PDB entry 1O3S | X-ray diffraction, 3.00 A resolution | chains B and A of the 3 polymer chains in the assembly

[Chain B]
Molecule: 11-nt DNA strand
Sequence (11 nucleotides; numbered -2 to 9; 1 number in that range is skipped by the numbering (no residue carries it; nothing is unmodelled there); the number before each row is that of its first residue; numbers below 1 keep their minus sign (DA-2 is residue -2)):
    -2 AA
     1 AAATGCGAT

[Chain A]
Molecule: Catabolite gene activator protein
From: Escherichia coli
UniProt: P0ACJ8 (CRP_ECOLI); residues 8-207 here correspond to UniProt positions 9-208 (UniProt number = residue number + 1)
Amino-acid sequence (200 residues; row label = number of the first residue in the row):
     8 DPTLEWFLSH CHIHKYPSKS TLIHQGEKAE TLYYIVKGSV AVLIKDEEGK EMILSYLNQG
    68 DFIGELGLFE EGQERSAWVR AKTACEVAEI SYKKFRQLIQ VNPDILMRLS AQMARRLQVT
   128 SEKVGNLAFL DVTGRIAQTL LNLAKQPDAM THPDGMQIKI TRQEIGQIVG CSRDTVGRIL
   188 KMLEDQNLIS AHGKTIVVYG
Construct notes: engineered mutation Asp181 (Glu182 in P0ACJ8)
Residues lining bound ligands:
  - adenosine-3',5'-cyclic-monophosphate (CMP), molecule 1: Ile30, Val49, Leu61, Ser62, Leu64, Phe69, Ile70, Gly71, Glu72, Leu73, Gly74, Glu81, Arg82, Ser83, Ala84, Val86, Tyr99, Arg123, Leu124, Thr127, Ser128
  - adenosine-3',5'-cyclic-monophosphate (CMP), molecule 2: Lys57, Glu58, Ala135, Phe136, Gln170, Gly173, Gln174, Gly177, Cys178, Ser179, Arg180

[Interface between chain B and chain A]
Residue-residue contacts - 12 pairs, chain B then chain A:
  DA3(B) - Gln170(A)  hydrogen bond to the phosphate
  DT4(B) - Thr168(A)  hydrogen bond to the phosphate
  DT4(B) - Arg169(A)  salt bridge to the phosphate
  DT4(B) - Gln170(A)  hydrogen bond to the phosphate
  DT4(B) - Arg180(A)  sugar contact
  DG5(B) - Arg169(A)  salt bridge to the phosphate
  DG5(B) - Arg180(A)  hydrogen bond to the base
  DC6(B) - Arg180(A)  base contact
  DC6(B) - Asp181(A)  hydrogen bond to the base
  DC6(B) - Lys188(A)  salt bridge to the phosphate
  DG7(B) - Arg185(A)  hydrogen bond to the base
  DA8(B) - Arg185(A)  base contact

[Overview]
6 residues of chain B and 7 residues of chain A are in contact, with 6 hydrogen bonds and 3 salt bridges.
Among the polar pairs are DG5(B)-Arg180(A), DC6(B)-Asp181(A) and DG7(B)-Arg185(A). Ligands of chain A:
adenosine-3',5'-cyclic-monophosphate.
Chain B is an 11-nt DNA strand and chain A is Catabolite gene activator protein (Escherichia coli); the
structure, Protein-DNA recognition and DNA deformation revealed in crystal structures of cap-DNA complexes,
was determined by X-ray diffraction.
